Entry 4NO8 (X-ray diffraction, 2.70 A resolution); this record covers chains T and U of the 28 polymer chains in the assembly.

[Chain T]
Protein: Probable proteasome subunit alpha type-7
From: Saccharomyces cerevisiae S288c
Notes: EC 3.4.25.1
UniProt: P21242 (PSA7_YEAST); residues -3 to 284 here correspond to UniProt positions 1-288 (UniProt number = residue number + 4)
Amino-acid sequence (288 residues; each row starts with the number of its first residue; numbers below 1 keep their minus sign (Met-3 is residue -3)):
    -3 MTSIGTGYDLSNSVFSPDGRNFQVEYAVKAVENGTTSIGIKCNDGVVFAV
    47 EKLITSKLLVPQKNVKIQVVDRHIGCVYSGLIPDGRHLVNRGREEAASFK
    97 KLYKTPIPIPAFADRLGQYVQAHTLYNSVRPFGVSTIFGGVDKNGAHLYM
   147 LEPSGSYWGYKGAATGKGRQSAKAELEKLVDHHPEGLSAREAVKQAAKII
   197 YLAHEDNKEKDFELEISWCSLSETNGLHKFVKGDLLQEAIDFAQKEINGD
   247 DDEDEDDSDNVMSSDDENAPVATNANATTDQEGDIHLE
Disordered / not traced: -3 to 1, 245-284
Swiss-Prot annotation at these positions:
  - modified residue: Thr-2 (N-acetylthreonine)

[Chain U]
Protein: Proteasome subunit alpha type-1
From: Saccharomyces cerevisiae S288c
Notes: EC 3.4.25.1
UniProt: P21243 (PSA1_YEAST); residues -8 to 243 here correspond to UniProt positions 1-252 (UniProt number = residue number + 9)
Amino-acid sequence (252 residues; row label = number of the first residue in the row; numbers below 1 keep their minus sign (Met-8 is residue -8)):
    -8 MSGAAAASAAGYDRHITIFSPEGRLYQVEYAFKATNQTNINSLAVRGKDC
    42 TVVISQKKVPDKLLDPTTVSYIFCISRTIGMVVNGPIPDARNAALRAKAE
    92 AAEFRYKYGYDMPCDVLAKRMANLSQIYTQRAYMRPLGVILTFVSVDEEL
   142 GPSIYKTDPAGYYVGYKATATGPKQQEITTNLENHFKKSKIDHINEESWE
   192 KVVEFAITHMIDALGTEFSKNDLEVGVATKDKFFTLSAENIEERLVAIAE
   242 QD
Disordered / not traced: -8 to 1, 243

[How chain T and chain U interact]
Pairs across the interface (65):
  Thr2(T) - His6(U)  hydrogen bond (backbone-side chain)
  Gly3(T) - His6(U)
  Tyr4(T) - Arg5(U)
  Tyr4(T) - His6(U)
  Tyr4(T) - Tyr21(U)  hydrogen bond
  Ser9(T) - Arg126(U)
  Val10(T) - His6(U)
  Val10(T) - Gln18(U)
  Phe11(T) - Gln18(U)  hydrogen bond (backbone-side chain)
  Phe11(T) - Tyr21(U)
  Phe11(T) - Ala22(U)  hydrophobic
  Phe11(T) - Arg126(U)
  Phe11(T) - Pro127(U)
  Phe11(T) - Gly129(U)
  Ser12(T) - Tyr21(U)
  Pro13(T) - Tyr21(U)  hydrophobic
  Pro13(T) - Lys24(U)  hydrogen bond (backbone-side chain)
  Asp14(T) - Lys24(U)
  Gly15(T) - Tyr21(U)
  Gly15(T) - Ala25(U)
  Lys37(T) - Asp56(U)  salt bridge
  Asp110(T) - Arg82(U)
  Gln114(T) - Arg82(U)  hydrogen bond (side chain-backbone)
  Gln114(T) - Asn83(U)
  Gln114(T) - Leu86(U)
  Gln117(T) - Pro79(U)
  Gln117(T) - Asp80(U)
  Gln117(T) - Asn83(U)  hydrogen bond
  Gln117(T) - Arg126(U)
  Thr120(T) - Arg126(U)  hydrogen bond (backbone-side chain)
  Leu121(T) - Asn83(U)
  Leu121(T) - Tyr124(U)
  Leu121(T) - Arg126(U)
  Leu121(T) - Leu128(U)  hydrophobic
  Tyr122(T) - Tyr124(U)
  Tyr122(T) - Met125(U)  hydrophobic
  Ser150(T) - Pro79(U)
  Gly151(T) - Pro79(U)
  Ser152(T) - Ile78(U)
  Ser152(T) - Pro79(U)
  Tyr153(T) - Arg82(U)  hydrogen bond (backbone-side chain)
  Trp154(T) - Leu55(U)  hydrophobic
  Trp154(T) - Thr59(U)
  Trp154(T) - Val60(U)  hydrophobic
  Trp154(T) - Ser61(U)
  Trp154(T) - Tyr62(U)
  Trp154(T) - Ile78(U)  hydrophobic
  Trp154(T) - Arg82(U)
  Gly155(T) - Leu55(U)
  Gly155(T) - Asp56(U)  hydrogen bond (backbone-backbone)
  Gly155(T) - Thr59(U)  hydrogen bond (backbone-side chain)
  Tyr156(T) - Leu54(U)
  Tyr156(T) - Leu55(U)
  Tyr156(T) - Asp56(U)
  Lys157(T) - Lys53(U)
  Lys157(T) - Leu54(U)  hydrogen bond (backbone-backbone)
  Lys157(T) - Leu55(U)
  Lys157(T) - Pro57(U)
  Gly158(T) - Leu54(U)
  Lys169(T) - Asp52(U)
  Lys169(T) - Leu54(U)
  Leu172(T) - Leu54(U)  hydrophobic
  Glu173(T) - Lys53(U)  salt bridge
  Glu173(T) - Leu54(U)
  Asp177(T) - Lys53(U)  salt bridge
Other interface residues (no listed pair), chain T (31 interface residues in all): Val176

[Summary]
Chain T and chain U form an interface of 31 and 29 residues respectively; the contacts include 11 hydrogen
bonds and 3 salt bridges. Polar pairs include Lys37(T)-Asp56(U), Glu173(T)-Lys53(U) and Asp177(T)-Lys53(U).
Chain T is Probable proteasome subunit alpha type-7 and chain U is Proteasome subunit alpha type-1, both from
Saccharomyces cerevisiae S288c; the structure, yCP in complex with Z-Leu-Leu-Leu-ketoamide, was determined by
X-ray diffraction, deposited together with 4NNN, 4NNW, 4NO1, 4NO6 and 4NO9.
